8XWV - chains B and H of the 7 polymer chains in the assembly; structure by electron microscopy, 3.07 A resolution.

# Chain B
Name: Guanine nucleotide-binding protein G(I)/G(S)/G(T) subunit beta-1
Organism: Homo sapiens
UniProt: P62873 (GBB1_HUMAN); residue numbers follow UniProt; this construct covers 2-340
Amino-acid sequence (350 residues; numbered -9 to 340; the number before each row is that of its first residue; numbers below 1 keep their minus sign (Met-9 is residue -9)):
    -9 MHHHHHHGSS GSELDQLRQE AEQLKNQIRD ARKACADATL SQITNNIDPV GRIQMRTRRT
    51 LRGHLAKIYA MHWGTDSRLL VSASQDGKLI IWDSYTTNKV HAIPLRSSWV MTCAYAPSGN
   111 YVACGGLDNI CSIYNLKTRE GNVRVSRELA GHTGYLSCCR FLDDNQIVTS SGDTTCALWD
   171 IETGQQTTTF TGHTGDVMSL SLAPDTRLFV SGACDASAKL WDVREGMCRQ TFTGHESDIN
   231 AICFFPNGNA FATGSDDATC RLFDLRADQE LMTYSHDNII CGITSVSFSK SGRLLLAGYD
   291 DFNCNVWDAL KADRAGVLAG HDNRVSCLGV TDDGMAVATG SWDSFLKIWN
Unresolved in the structure: -9 to 2
Sequence notes: initiating methionine (-9); expression tag (-8 to 1)
UniProt features mapped onto this chain:
  - modified residue: Ser2 (N-acetylserine), His266 (Phosphohistidine)
  - natural variant: Leu30 (L30F: In MRD42; uncertain significance), Arg52 (R52G: In MRD42), Gly64 (G64V: In MRD42), Asp76 (D76E: In MRD42; D76G: In MRD42), Gly77 (G77S: In MRD42), Lys78 (K78R: In MRD42), Ile80 (I80N: In MRD42; I80T: In MRD42), His91 (H91R: In MRD42; uncertain significance), Ala92 (A92T: In MRD42), Pro94 (P94S: In MRD42), Leu95 (L95P: In MRD42), Arg96 (R96L: In MRD42), 5 further natural variant entries in UniProt

# Chain H
Name: Antibody fragment ScFv16
Organism: Mus musculus
Notes: antibody fragment or engineered binder
Amino-acid sequence (256 residues; row label = number of the first residue in the row):
     1 DVQLVESGGG LVQPGGSRKL SCSASGFAFS SFGMHWVRQA PEKGLEWVAY ISSGSGTIYY
    61 ADTVKGRFTI SRDDPKNTLF LQMTSLRSED TAMYYCVRSI YYYGSSPFDF WGQGTTLTVS
   121 SGGGGSGGGG SGGGGSDIVM TQATSSVPVT PGESVSISCR SSKSLLHSNG NTYLYWFLQR
   181 PGQSPQLLIY RMSNLASGVP DRFSGSGSGT AFTLTISRLE AEDVGVYYCM QHLEYPLTFG
   241 AGTKLELKGS LEVLFQ
Unresolved in the structure: 73-75, 121-134, 249-256
Disulfide bonds: Cys22-Cys96, Cys159-Cys229

# How chain B and chain H interact
Pairs across the interface - 10 pairs, chain B then chain H:
  Arg68(B) - Tyr103(H)
  Leu69(B) - Tyr103(H)  hydrophobic
  Asp83(B) - Tyr103(H)
  His91(B) - Tyr102(H)
  Arg129(B) - Val2(H)
  Arg129(B) - Arg98(H)  hydrogen bond (backbone-side chain)
  Glu130(B) - Phe27(H)
  Glu130(B) - Ala28(H)  hydrogen bond (backbone-backbone)
  Gly131(B) - Phe32(H)
  Asn132(B) - Ala28(H)
Also at the interface, not in a pair above, chain B (10 interface residues in all): Asp66, Val90
Also at the interface, not in a pair above, chain H (11 interface residues in all): Gly26, Ile100, Asp109, Phe110

# Overview
Chain B and chain H form an interface of 10 and 11 residues respectively; the contacts include 2 hydrogen
bonds. Polar contacts include Arg129(B)-Arg98(H) and Glu130(B)-Ala28(H).
Chain B is Guanine nucleotide-binding protein G(I)/G(S)/G(T) subunit beta-1 (Homo sapiens) and chain H is
Antibody fragment ScFv16 (Mus musculus); the structure, Structure of CXCR2 bound to CXCL1 (CXCR2-CXCL1-Go Full
map), was determined by electron microscopy together with 8XVU, 8XWA, 8XWF, 8XWM, 8XWN, 8XWS and 6 further
entries from the same study.
